Entry 8X1Z (X-ray diffraction, 2.62 A resolution); this record covers chains A and E of the 3 polymer chains in the assembly.

== Chain A ==
Molecule: HIV-1 reverse transcriptase p66 subunit
Source organism: Human immunodeficiency virus 1
UniProt: D3XFN5 (D3XFN5_9HIV1); residues 1-555 here correspond to UniProt positions 100-654 (UniProt number = residue number + 99)
Amino-acid sequence (557 residues; each row starts with the number of its first residue; numbers below 1 keep their minus sign (Met-1 is residue -1)):
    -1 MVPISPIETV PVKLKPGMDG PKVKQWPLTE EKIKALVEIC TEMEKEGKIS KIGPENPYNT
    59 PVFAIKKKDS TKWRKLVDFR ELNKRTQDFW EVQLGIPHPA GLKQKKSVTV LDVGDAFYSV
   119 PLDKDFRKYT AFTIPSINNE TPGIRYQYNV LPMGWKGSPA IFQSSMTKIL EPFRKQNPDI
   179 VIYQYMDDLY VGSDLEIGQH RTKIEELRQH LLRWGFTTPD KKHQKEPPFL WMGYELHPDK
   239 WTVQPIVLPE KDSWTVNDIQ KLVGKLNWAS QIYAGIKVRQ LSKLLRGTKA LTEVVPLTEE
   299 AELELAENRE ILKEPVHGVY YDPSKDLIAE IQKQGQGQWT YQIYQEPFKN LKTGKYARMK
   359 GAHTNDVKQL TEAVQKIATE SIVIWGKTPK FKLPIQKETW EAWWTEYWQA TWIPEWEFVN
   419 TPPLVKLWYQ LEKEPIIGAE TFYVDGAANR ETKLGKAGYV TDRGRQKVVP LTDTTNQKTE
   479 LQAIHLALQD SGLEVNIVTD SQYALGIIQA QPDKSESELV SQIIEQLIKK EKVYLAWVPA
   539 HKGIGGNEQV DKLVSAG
Disordered / not traced: -1 to 0, 554-555
Differences from the reference sequence: expression tag (-1 to 0); engineered mutation Phe115 (Tyr214 in D3XFN5), Tyr116 (Phe215 in D3XFN5), Met151 (Gln250 in D3XFN5), Ser162 (Cys261 in D3XFN5), Ser280 (Cys379 in D3XFN5)
Ion coordination: Mg2+: Val111, Asp185 (together with E-CFCP-triphosphate)
Ligand contacts: E-CFCP-triphosphate (XTE): Lys65, Lys70, Arg72, Leu74, Asp110, Val111, Gly112, Asp113, Ala114, Phe115, Met151, Gly152, Phe160, Met184, Asp185, Lys220
From the paper describing this entry:
  - specificity-determining residues: Met151
  - binding site for DNA/RNA (chain E): Ile63, Leu74 (proposed by the authors, not directly observed)
  - mutagenesis - I63V/L74V: increased growth

== Chain E ==
Molecule: DNA/RNA
Sequence (38 nucleotides; each row starts with the number of its first residue; numbers below 1 keep their minus sign (DT-4 is residue -4)):
    -4 TAATCGCCCC CCTTCGGTGC TTTGCACCGA AGGGGGGC
Disordered / not traced: -4 to -2
Modified positions: OMC (o2'-methylycytidine-5'-monophosphate) at position 2; OMC (o2'-methylycytidine-5'-monophosphate) at position 4
Ligand contacts: E-CFCP-triphosphate (XTE): DC0, DG1, DC33

== Chain A / chain E interface ==
Residue-residue contacts (70; chain A residue first):
  Trp24(A) with DT-1(E), stacking on the base
  Pro25(A) with DT-1(E), base contact
  Phe61(A) with DC0(E), sugar contact
  Ile63(A) with DC0(E), base contact
  Leu74(A) with DC0(E), base contact
  Asp76(A) with DC0(E), sugar contact
  Arg78(A) with DT-1(E), phosphate contact; DC0(E), sugar contact; DG1(E), phosphate contact
  Asn81(A) with DG1(E), sugar contact
  Glu89(A) with OMC_2(E), hydrogen bond to the sugar; DC3(E), phosphate contact
  Gln91(A) with OMC_2(E), base contact; DC3(E), sugar contact
  Leu92(A) with OMC_4(E), sugar contact
  Gly93(A) with OMC_4(E), sugar contact
  Ile94(A) with DC3(E), base contact; OMC_4(E), sugar contact; DG31(E), base contact
  Asp110(A) with DC33(E), phosphate contact
  Gly152(A) with DC0(E), base contact; DG1(E), sugar contact
  Trp153(A) with DG1(E), sugar contact
  Lys154(A) with DG1(E), phosphate contact; OMC_2(E), sugar contact
  Pro157(A) with OMC_2(E), sugar contact
  Tyr183(A) with DC3(E), hydrogen bond to the base; DG32(E), hydrogen bond to the base; DC33(E), sugar contact
  Asp185(A) with DC33(E), phosphate contact
  Met230(A) with DG32(E), sugar contact; DC33(E), hydrogen bond to the phosphate
  Gly231(A) with DG32(E), phosphate contact
  Asn255(A) with DG28(E), hydrogen bond to the phosphate; DG29(E), hydrogen bond to the phosphate
  Gln258(A) with DG28(E), sugar contact; DG29(E), sugar contact
  Lys259(A) with DG29(E), phosphate contact; DG30(E), phosphate contact
  Gly262(A) with DG30(E), sugar contact
  Lys263(A) with DG30(E), sugar contact; DG31(E), salt bridge to the phosphate
  Asn265(A) with DC6(E), sugar contact
  Trp266(A) with DG31(E), sugar contact
  Val276(A) with DC7(E), phosphate contact
  Ser280(A) with DC7(E), phosphate contact; DT8(E), phosphate contact
  Arg284(A) with DT8(E), salt bridge to the phosphate; DT9(E), phosphate contact
  Gly285(A) with DT9(E), hydrogen bond to the phosphate
  Leu289(A) with DG28(E), phosphate contact
  Lys353(A) with DC6(E), hydrogen bond to the phosphate; DC7(E), salt bridge to the phosphate
  Ala355(A) with DC7(E), phosphate contact
  Arg356(A) with DC7(E), phosphate contact
  Lys358(A) with DC23(E), salt bridge to the phosphate
  Gly359(A) with DC22(E), phosphate contact
  Ala360(A) with DC22(E), hydrogen bond to the phosphate
  His361(A) with DA21(E), salt bridge to the phosphate
  Lys374(A) with DC5(E), phosphate contact; DC6(E), salt bridge to the phosphate
  Arg448(A) with DT18(E), hydrogen bond to the base; DG19(E), phosphate contact
  Thr473(A) with DG19(E), hydrogen bond to the phosphate; DC20(E), hydrogen bond to the phosphate
  Gln475(A) with DT18(E), hydrogen bond to the phosphate; DC20(E), sugar contact
  Lys476(A) with DC20(E), phosphate contact
  Tyr501(A) with DC20(E), hydrogen bond to the phosphate; DA21(E), hydrogen bond to the phosphate
Other interface residues (no listed pair), chain A (57 interface residues in all): Val75, Met151, Gln161, Met184, Asp186, Gln242, Arg277, Lys281, Leu283, Ile505
Other interface residues (no listed pair), chain E (24 interface residues in all): DT17

== In short ==
Chain A and chain E form an interface of 57 and 24 residues respectively; the contacts include 15 hydrogen
bonds, 6 salt bridges and 1 aromatic stacking contact. Among the polar pairs are Tyr183(A)-DC3(E),
Tyr183(A)-DG32(E) and Arg448(A)-DT18(E). The paper reports a binding site for DNA/RNA (chain E) at Ile63(A)
and Leu74(A); I63V/L74V of chain A increase growth.
Chain A is HIV-1 reverse transcriptase p66 subunit (Human immunodeficiency virus 1) and chain E is DNA/RNA;
the structure, HIV-1 reverse transcriptase mutant Q151M/Y115F/F116Y:DNA:E-CFCP-TP ternary complex, was
determined by X-ray diffraction, deposited together with 8X20, 8X21 and 8X22.
